Entry 6Z9T (electron microscopy, 4.10 A resolution (low resolution: residue-level contacts below are approximate; hydrogen-bond / salt-bridge calls are withheld)); this record covers chains U and X of the 15 polymer chains in the assembly.

[Chain U]
Protein: DNA-directed RNA polymerase subunit alpha
Source organism: Escherichia coli
Notes: EC 2.7.7.6
Reference sequence: P0A7Z4 (RPOA_ECOLI); numbering as in UniProt (aligned over 1-329)
Sequence (329 residues; row label = number of the first residue in the row):
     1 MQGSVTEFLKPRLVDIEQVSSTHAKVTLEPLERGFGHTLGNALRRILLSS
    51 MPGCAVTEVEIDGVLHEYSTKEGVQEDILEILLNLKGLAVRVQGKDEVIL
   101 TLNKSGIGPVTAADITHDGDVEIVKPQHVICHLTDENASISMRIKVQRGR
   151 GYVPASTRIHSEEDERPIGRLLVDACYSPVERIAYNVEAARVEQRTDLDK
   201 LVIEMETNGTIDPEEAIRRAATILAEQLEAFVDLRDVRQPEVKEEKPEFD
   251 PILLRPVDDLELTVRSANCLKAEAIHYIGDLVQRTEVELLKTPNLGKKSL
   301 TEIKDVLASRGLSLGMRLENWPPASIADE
Unresolved in the structure: 1-3, 239-329
Curated features (UniProtKB/Swiss-Prot):
  - region: Glu162 to Glu165 (Required for interaction with Crp at class II promoters)
  - modified residue: Arg265 (ADP-ribosylarginine), Lys297 (N6-acetyllysine), Lys298 (N6-acetyllysine)

[Chain X]
Protein: DNA-directed RNA polymerase subunit beta
Source organism: Escherichia coli
Notes: EC 2.7.7.6
Reference sequence: P0A8V4 (RPOB_ECO57); numbering as in UniProt (aligned over 1-1342)
Sequence (1342 residues; numbered 1 to 1342; the number before each row is that of its first residue):
     1 MVYSYTEKKRIRKDFGKRPQVLDVPYLLSIQLDSFQKFIEQDPEGQYGLE
    51 AAFRSVFPIQSYSGNSELQYVSYRLGEPVFDVQECQIRGVTYSAPLRVKL
   101 RLVIYEREAPEGTVKDIKEQEVYMGEIPLMTDNGTFVINGTERVIVSQLH
   151 RSPGVFFDSDKGKTHSSGKVLYNARIIPYRGSWLDFEFDPKDNLFVRIDR
   201 RRKLPATIILRALNYTTEQILDLFFEKVIFEIRDNKLQMELVPERLRGET
   251 ASFDIEANGKVYVEKGRRITARHIRQLEKDDVKLIEVPVEYIAGKVVAKD
   301 YIDESTGELICAANMELSLDLLAKLSQSGHKRIETLFTNDLDHGPYISET
   351 LRVDPTNDRLSALVEIYRMMRPGEPPTREAAESLFENLFFSEDRYDLSAV
   401 GRMKFNRSLLREEIEGSGILSKDDIIDVMKKLIDIRNGKGEVDDIDHLGN
   451 RRIRSVGEMAENQFRVGLVRVERAVKERLSLGDLDTLMPQDMINAKPISA
   501 AVKEFFGSSQLSQFMDQNNPLSEITHKRRISALGPGGLTRERAGFEVRDV
   551 HPTHYGRVCPIETPEGPNIGLINSLSVYAQTNEYGFLETPYRKVTDGVVT
   601 DEIHYLSAIEEGNYVIAQANSNLDEEGHFVEDLVTCRSKGESSLFSRDQV
   651 DYMDVSTQQVVSVGASLIPFLEHDDANRALMGANMQRQAVPTLRADKPLV
   701 GTGMERAVAVDSGVTAVAKRGGVVQYVDASRIVIKVNEDEMYPGEAGIDI
   751 YNLTKYTRSNQNTCINQMPCVSLGEPVERGDVLADGPSTDLGELALGQNM
   801 RVAFMPWNGYNFEDSILVSERVVQEDRFTTIHIQELACVSRDTKLGPEEI
   851 TADIPNVGEAALSKLDESGIVYIGAEVTGGDILVGKVTPKGETQLTPEEK
   901 LLRAIFGEKASDVKDSSLRVPNGVSGTVIDVQVFTRDGVEKDKRALEIEE
   951 MQLKQAKKDLSEELQILEAGLFSRIRAVLVAGGVEAEKLDKLPRDRWLEL
  1001 GLTDEEKQNQLEQLAEQYDELKHEFEKKLEAKRRKITQGDDLAPGVLKIV
  1051 KVYLAVKRRIQPGDKMAGRHGNKGVISKINPIEDMPYDENGTPVDIVLNP
  1101 LGVPSRMNIGQILETHLGMAAKGIGDKINAMLKQQQEVAKLREFIQRAYD
  1151 LGADVRQKVDLSTFSDEEVMRLAENLRKGMPIATPVFDGAKEAEIKELLK
  1201 LGDLPTSGQIRLYDGRTGEQFERPVTVGYMYMLKLNHLVDDKMHARSTGS
  1251 YSLVTQQPLGGKAQFGGQRFGEMEVWALEAYGAAYTLQEMLTVKSDDVNG
  1301 RTKMYKNIVDGNHQMEPGMPESFNVLLKEIRSLGINIELEDE
Unresolved in the structure: 1, 1342
Curated features (UniProtKB/Swiss-Prot):
  - modified residue (N6-acetyllysine): Lys1022, Lys1200

[How chain U and chain X interact]
Pairs across the interface (64):
  Asn41(U) - Gly1215(X)
  Asn41(U) - Arg1216(X)
  Asn41(U) - Gly1218(X)
  Arg44(U) - Glu1083(X)
  Arg44(U) - Tyr1087(X)
  Arg44(U) - Gly1091(X)
  Arg45(U) - Glu1083(X)
  Arg45(U) - Asp1084(X)
  Arg45(U) - Gly1215(X)
  Arg45(U) - Arg1216(X)
  Leu48(U) - Glu1083(X)
  Ser49(U) - Glu1083(X)
  Leu65(U) - Ile873(X)
  His66(U) - Ile873(X)
  His66(U) - Gly874(X)
  His66(U) - Val928(X)
  His66(U) - Ile929(X)
  Tyr68(U) - Tyr756(X)
  Tyr68(U) - Thr927(X)
  Tyr68(U) - Ile929(X)
  Tyr68(U) - Ala1055(X)
  Tyr68(U) - Lys1057(X)
  Ser69(U) - Tyr756(X)
  Thr70(U) - Ala729(X)
  Thr70(U) - Lys755(X)
  Lys71(U) - Asp728(X)
  Glu72(U) - Tyr726(X)
  Glu72(U) - Asp728(X)
  Glu72(U) - Lys958(X)
  Gly73(U) - Asp728(X)
  Val74(U) - Asp728(X)
  Val74(U) - Ala729(X)
  Gln75(U) - Val727(X)
  Gln75(U) - Ala729(X)
  Gln75(U) - Pro769(X)
  Gln75(U) - Val771(X)
  Glu76(U) - Ala729(X)
  Asp77(U) - Ala729(X)
  Asp77(U) - Lys755(X)
  Asp77(U) - Tyr756(X)
  Asp77(U) - Met768(X)
  Leu79(U) - Leu693(X)
  Leu79(U) - Tyr756(X)
  Glu80(U) - Arg694(X)
  Glu80(U) - Met768(X)
  Leu83(U) - Arg694(X)
  Lys86(U) - Asp826(X)
  Thr134(U) - Val727(X)
  Thr134(U) - Leu773(X)
  Asp135(U) - Tyr726(X)
  Tyr152(U) - Gln824(X)
  Ser156(U) - Arg1059(X)
  Glu165(U) - Glu876(X)
  Arg166(U) - Ala860(X)
  Arg166(U) - Ser863(X)
  Ile168(U) - Gly874(X)
  Asp174(U) - Asp826(X)
  Glu181(U) - Arg821(X)
  Arg182(U) - Asn1090(X)
  Arg182(U) - Thr1092(X)
  Ala184(U) - Asn1090(X)
  Ala184(U) - Gly1091(X)
  Tyr185(U) - Tyr1087(X)
  Tyr185(U) - Gly1218(X)
Also at the interface, not in a pair above, chain U (37 interface residues in all): Glu67, Ile107, Ala155, Cys176
Also at the interface, not in a pair above, chain X (49 interface residues in all): Ser730, Arg731, Asn766, Glu820, Val823, Glu825, Ile831, Lys864, Ala875, Val1056, Pro1093, Asp1214, Thr1217

[Overview]
37 residues of chain U face 49 of chain X across their interface.
Chain U is DNA-directed RNA polymerase subunit alpha and chain X is DNA-directed RNA polymerase subunit beta,
both from Escherichia coli; the structure, Transcription termination intermediate complex 5, was determined by
electron microscopy, deposited together with 6Z9P, 6Z9Q, 6Z9R, 6Z9S, 7ADB, 7ADC, 7ADD and 7ADE.
